PDB entry 4X7O | X-ray diffraction, 2.65 A resolution | chain A

# Chain A
Molecule: Eukaryotic translation initiation factor 2-alpha kinase 3
From: Homo sapiens
Notes: EC 2.7.11.1
UniProt: Q9NZJ5 (E2AK3_HUMAN); the construct lacks a stretch of the UniProt sequence and is renumbered around it, so the offset changes along the chain: 575-663 = UniProt 575-663; 869-874 = UniProt 664-669; 875-1094 = UniProt 875-1094
Amino-acid sequence (317 residues; numbered 573 to 1094; 205 numbers in that range are skipped by the numbering (no residue carries them; nothing is unmodelled there); the number before each row is that of its first residue):
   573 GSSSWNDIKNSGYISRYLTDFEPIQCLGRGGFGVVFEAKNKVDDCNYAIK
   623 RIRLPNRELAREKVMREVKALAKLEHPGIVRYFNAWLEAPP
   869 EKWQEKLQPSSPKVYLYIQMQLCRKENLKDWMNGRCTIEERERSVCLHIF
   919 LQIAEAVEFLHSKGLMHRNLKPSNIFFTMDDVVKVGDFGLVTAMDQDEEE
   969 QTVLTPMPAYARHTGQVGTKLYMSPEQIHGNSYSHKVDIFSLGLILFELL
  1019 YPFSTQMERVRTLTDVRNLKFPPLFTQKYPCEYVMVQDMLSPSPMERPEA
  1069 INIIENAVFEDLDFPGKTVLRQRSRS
Disordered / not traced: 573-584, 603-604, 869-880, 958-986, 998-1000, 1082-1094
Sequence notes: expression tag (573-574); engineered mutation Asn937 (Asp in Q9NZJ5)
Small-molecule neighbours: 3Z6 (1-[5-(4-amino-2,7-dimethyl-7H-pyrrolo[2,3-d]pyrimidin-5-yl)-2,3-dihydro-1H-indol-1-yl]-2-[3-fluoro-5-(trifluoromethyl)phenyl]ethanone): Leu599, Gly600, Val607, Ala620, Lys622, Val640, Leu643, Ala644, Leu646, Ile651, Val652, Tyr654, Ile886, Met888, Gln889, Leu890, Cys891, Arg892, Phe944, Gly954, Asp955, Phe956
Swiss-Prot annotation at these positions:
  - binding site (ATP): Leu599 to Val607, Lys622
  - modified residue: Tyr619 (Phosphotyrosine), Thr982 (Phosphothreonine), Ser1094 (Phosphoserine)

# In short
Bound to chain A: compound 3Z6. UniProt lists 10 ATP-binding residues.
Chain A is Eukaryotic translation initiation factor 2-alpha kinase 3 (Homo sapiens); the structure, Co-crystal
Structure of PERK bound to
1-[5-(4-amino-2,7-dimethyl-7H-pyrrolo[2,3-d]pyrimidin-5-yl)-2,3-dihydro-1H-indol-1-yl]-2-[3-fluoro-5-(trifluoromethyl)phenyl]ethanone
inhibitor, was determined by X-ray diffraction (same publication as 4X7H, 4X7J, 4X7K, 4X7L and 4X7N).
